PDB entry 3AO0 | X-ray diffraction, 2.25 A resolution | chains A and C of the 4 polymer chains in the assembly

[Chain A (and C)]
Molecule: Ethanolamine ammonia-lyase heavy chain
Organism: Escherichia coli
Notes: EC 4.3.1.7; chain C of this document is another copy of the same molecule, construct and numbering; everything in this record applies to it too
UniProtKB: P0AEJ6 (EUTB_ECOLI); residues 1-453 here = UniProt positions 1-453
Amino-acid sequence (453 residues; numbered 1 to 453; the number before each row is that of its first residue):
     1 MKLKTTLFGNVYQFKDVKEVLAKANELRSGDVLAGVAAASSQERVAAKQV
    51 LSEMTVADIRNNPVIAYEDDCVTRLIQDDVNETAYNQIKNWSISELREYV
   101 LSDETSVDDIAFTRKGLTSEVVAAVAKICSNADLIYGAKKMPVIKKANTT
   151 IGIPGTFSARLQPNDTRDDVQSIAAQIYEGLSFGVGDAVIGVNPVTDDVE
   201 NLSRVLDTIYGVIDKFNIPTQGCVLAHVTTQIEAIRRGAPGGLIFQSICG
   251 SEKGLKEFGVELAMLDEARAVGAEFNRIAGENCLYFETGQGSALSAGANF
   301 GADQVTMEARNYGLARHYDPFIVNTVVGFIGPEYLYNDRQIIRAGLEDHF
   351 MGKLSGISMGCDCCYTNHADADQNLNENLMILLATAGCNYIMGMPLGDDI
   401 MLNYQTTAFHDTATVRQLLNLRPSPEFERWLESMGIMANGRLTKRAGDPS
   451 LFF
Small-molecule neighbours:
  - (2S)-2-aminopropan-1-ol (2A1): Arg160, Gln162, Asn193, Leu225, Glu287, Val326, Phe329, Asp362, Met392, Leu402, Tyr404
  - cobalamin (B12): Asn193, Pro194, Val195, Asp197, Leu225, Ala226, His227, Phe245, Gln246, Ser247, Glu257, Phe258, Ser295, Phe329, Ile330, Glu333, Tyr334, Met401, Leu402, Asn403
Swiss-Prot annotation at these positions:
  - binding site (substrate): Arg160 to Gln162, Asn193, Glu287, Asp362
  - binding site (adenosylcob(III)alamin): Pro194, Gln246, Ser295, Met401

[How chain A and chain C interact]
Contacting residue pairs (50; chain A residue first):
  Asp103(A) - Gln417(C)  hydrogen bond
  Asp103(A) - Arg441(C)
  Glu104(A) - Arg441(C)  salt bridge
  Glu104(A) - Lys444(C)  salt bridge
  Ser130(A) - Asn374(C)
  Ser130(A) - Glu377(C)  hydrogen bond
  Asn131(A) - Asn374(C)  hydrogen bond (backbone-side chain)
  Asn131(A) - Glu377(C)  hydrogen bond (backbone-side chain)
  Asn131(A) - Asn378(C)  hydrogen bond
  Ala132(A) - Glu377(C)  hydrogen bond (backbone-side chain)
  Ile135(A) - Ile381(C)  hydrophobic
  Ile135(A) - Leu418(C)  hydrophobic
  Tyr136(A) - Thr414(C)
  Tyr136(A) - Gln417(C)  hydrogen bond
  Tyr136(A) - Leu418(C)  hydrophobic
  Lys139(A) - Leu418(C)
  Asp338(A) - Arg339(C)  salt bridge
  Arg339(A) - Asp338(C)  salt bridge
  Arg339(A) - Asp370(C)  salt bridge
  Ile342(A) - Asn378(C)
  Asp370(A) - Arg339(C)  salt bridge
  Ala371(A) - Arg339(C)
  Asn374(A) - Ser130(C)
  Asn374(A) - Asn131(C)  hydrogen bond (side chain-backbone)
  Glu377(A) - Ser130(C)  hydrogen bond
  Glu377(A) - Asn131(C)  hydrogen bond (side chain-backbone)
  Glu377(A) - Ala132(C)  hydrogen bond (side chain-backbone)
  Asn378(A) - Asn131(C)  hydrogen bond
  Asn378(A) - Ile342(C)
  Asn378(A) - Leu382(C)
  Ile381(A) - Ile135(C)  hydrophobic
  Ile381(A) - Leu382(C)  hydrophobic
  Ile381(A) - Thr385(C)
  Leu382(A) - Asn378(C)
  Leu382(A) - Ile381(C)  hydrophobic
  Thr385(A) - Ile381(C)
  Thr385(A) - Thr385(C)
  Thr385(A) - Leu418(C)
  Thr385(A) - Leu419(C)
  Thr414(A) - Tyr136(C)
  Gln417(A) - Asp103(C)  hydrogen bond
  Gln417(A) - Tyr136(C)  hydrogen bond
  Leu418(A) - Ile135(C)  hydrophobic
  Leu418(A) - Tyr136(C)
  Leu418(A) - Lys139(C)
  Leu418(A) - Thr385(C)
  Leu419(A) - Thr385(C)
  Arg441(A) - Asp103(C)  salt bridge
  Arg441(A) - Tyr136(C)  hydrogen bond
  Lys444(A) - Glu104(C)
Also at the interface, not in a pair above, chain A (31 interface residues in all): Glu26, Asn337, Arg343, Leu346, Asp372, Met380
Also at the interface, not in a pair above, chain C (30 interface residues in all): Glu26, Asn337, Arg343, Leu346, Asp372, Met380

[Overview]
The interface between chain A and chain C involves 31 residues on one side and 30 on the other, with 15
hydrogen bonds and 7 salt bridges. Polar contacts include Glu104(A)-Arg441(C), Glu104(A)-Lys444(C) and
Asp338(A)-Arg339(C). Bound to chain A: (2S)-2-aminopropan-1-ol and cobalamin.
Chain A and chain C are both Ethanolamine ammonia-lyase heavy chain (Escherichia coli); the structure, Crystal
structure of ethanolamine ammonia-lyase from Escherichia coli complexed with CN-CBL and
(S)-2-amino-1-propanol, was determined by X-ray diffraction, deposited together with 3ANY.
